Entry 7O0V (electron microscopy, 2.50 A resolution); this record covers chains C and L of the 86 polymer chains in the assembly.

[Chain C]
Protein: MULTIHEME_CYTC domain-containing protein
Source organism: Gemmatimonas phototrophica
UniProtKB: A0A143BHR6 (A0A143BHR6_9BACT); residues 1-354 here = UniProt positions 1-354
Amino-acid sequence (354 residues; each row starts with the number of its first residue):
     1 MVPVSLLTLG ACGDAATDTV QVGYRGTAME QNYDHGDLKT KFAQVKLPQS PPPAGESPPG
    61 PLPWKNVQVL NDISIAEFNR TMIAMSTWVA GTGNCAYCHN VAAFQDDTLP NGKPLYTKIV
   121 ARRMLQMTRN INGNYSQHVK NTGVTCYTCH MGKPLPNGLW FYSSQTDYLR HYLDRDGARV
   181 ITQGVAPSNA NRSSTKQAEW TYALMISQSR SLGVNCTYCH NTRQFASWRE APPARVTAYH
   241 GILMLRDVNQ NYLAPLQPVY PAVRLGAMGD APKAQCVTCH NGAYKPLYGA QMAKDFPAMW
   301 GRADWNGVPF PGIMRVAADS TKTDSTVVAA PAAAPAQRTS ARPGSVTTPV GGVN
Not modelled in the structure: 1-14, 314-354
Covalently attached groups: heme c (HEC) linked to C95, C98, C146, C149, C216, C219, C276, C279; alpha-D-mannopyranose (MAN) linked to T108
Metal / ion sites: heme c Fe (4 sites), coordinated by M82, H99, M124, H138, H150, M205, H220, H280
Ligand contacts:
  - heme c (HEC), molecule 1: W64, K65, N66, V67, Q68, V69, L70, F78, M82, I83, M85, S86, V89, A90, N94, H99, F104, Q105, K118, A121, R122, L125
  - heme c (HEC), molecule 2: M85, V89, Y97, Y116, T117, V120, A121, M124, L125, M127, T128, I131, V144, T145, H150, P154, L155, P156, L159, L253, Y260, R264, P272, A274, T278, M299
  - heme c (HEC), molecule 3: I131, H138, V139, K140, T142, G143, V144, Y172, Q208, L212, Y218, A234, T237, A238, G241, I242, M244, L245, Q275, H280, Y284, K285, P286
  - heme c (HEC), molecule 4: H171, A178, R179, V180, I181, T201, Y202, M205, I206, Q208, S209, L212, V214, N215, H220, F225, A226, R235, A238, Y239, I242
  - alpha-D-mannopyranose / alpha-L-rhamnopyranose / V75: D106, L109, P110, N111, G112

[Chain L]
Protein: Photosynthetic reaction center L subunit
Source organism: Gemmatimonas phototrophica
UniProtKB: A0A143BHR2 (A0A143BHR2_9BACT); residues 0-273 here correspond to UniProt positions 1-274 (UniProt number = residue number + 1)
Amino-acid sequence (274 residues; numbered 0 to 273; the number before each row is that of its first residue; numbering starts at 0):
     0 MAMLSFEKKY RVRGGTLIGG DLFDFWFGPF YVGFFGVTTI FFVTLGTLLC VWGAAMGPTW
    60 NLWQINIAPP DLKYGLGLAP LREGGLWQII TLCALGAFGS WALRQAEIAR KLGMGMHIPW
   120 AYGGAILAYT TLVVIRPFLL GAWGHGFPYG IFSHLDWVSN VGYQYLHFHY NPAHMIAVTF
   180 FFTNCLALAM HGSLILSVTN PPKGTPTGTS EQENVFFRDL LGYSIGAIGI HRLGLFLAVG
   240 AAVWSAICIV ISGPFWTQGW PEWWNWWLNL PIWK
Not modelled in the structure: 0
Metal / ion sites: Fe ion: H190, H230 (shared with 3 residues of chain M)
Ligand contacts:
  - 0V9 ((19R,22S)-25-amino-22-hydroxy-22-oxido-16-oxo-17,21,23-trioxa-22lambda~5~-phosphapentacosan-19-yl (9Z)-hexadec-9-enoate): N60, L61, W62, Q63
  - bacteriochlorophyll a (BCL), molecule 1: T46, C49, F97, Y128, L131, F146, I150, F151, H153, L154, W156, V157
  - bacteriochlorophyll a (BCL), molecule 2: F97, Y121, A124, I125, A127, Y128, L131, W156, V157, S158, V160, G161, Y162, F167, H168, H173, A176, V177, F180, F181, A241, S244, A245, C247, I248
  - bacteriochlorophyll a (BCL), molecule 3: V157, Y162, H168, F181
  - bacteriochlorophyll a (BCL), molecule 4: H168, H173, M174, V177, T178, F181, T182, L185
  - bacteriopheophytin a (BPH), molecule 1: F41, V42, G45, T46, C49, I89, C92, A93, A96, F97, W100, Q104, I117, A120, Y121, G123, A124, Y128, F146, P147, Y148, G149, I150, H153, F180, A237, V238, A241
  - bacteriopheophytin a (BPH), molecule 2: F181, C184, L185, A188, M189, L219, L220
  - tetramyristoyl-cardiolipin (CD4; (2R,5R,11R,14R)-5,8,11-trihydroxy-5,11-dioxido-17-oxo-2,14-bis(tetradecanoyloxy)-4,6,10,12,16-pentaoxa-5,11-diphosphatriacont-1-yl tetradecanoate), molecule 1: A1, G27, P28, F29
  - tetramyristoyl-cardiolipin (CD4), molecule 2: F24, F26, G27, F29, V36, I39, F40, V42, T43, T46
  - tetramyristoyl-cardiolipin (CD4), molecule 3: N199, P200, P201
  - menaquinone 8 (MQ8), molecule 1: F26, F29, Y30, V31, G35, T38, I39, V42, T43, W100, R103
  - menaquinone 8 (MQ8), molecule 2: F33, V36, F40, F41, L44, L91, L94, G95, G98, W119, G122, G123, I125, L126, T129
  - menaquinone 8 (MQ8), molecule 3: P270, I271, W272
  - phosphatidylglycerol (PGW; (1R)-2-{[(S)-{[(2S)-2,3-dihydroxypropyl]oxy}(hydroxy)phosphoryl]oxy}-1-[(hexadecanoyloxy)methyl]ethyl (9Z)-octadec-9-enoate): N60, L61, W62, F151
  - V7B ([(2S)-3-[(2R,3R,4R,5S,6R)-6-(hydroxymethyl)-5-[(2R,3R,4S,5S,6R)-6-(hydroxymethyl)-3,4,5-tris(oxidanyl)oxan-2-yl]oxy-3,4-bis(oxidanyl)oxan-2-yl]oxy-2-(12-methyltridecanoyloxy)propyl] 12-methyltridecanoate): T46, L47, C49, V50, A53, P57, T58, W59, N60, L61, I64, I66, Y148, I150

[Chain C / chain L interface]
Pairs across the interface - 48 pairs, chain C then chain L:
  T17(C) - G252(L)  hydrogen bond (side chain-backbone)
  T17(C) - P253(L)
  T17(C) - T256(L)
  T19(C) - L71(L)
  T19(C) - H144(L)
  Q21(C) - D70(L)  hydrogen bond
  Q21(C) - L71(L)  hydrogen bond (side chain-backbone)
  R25(C) - A67(L)  hydrogen bond (side chain-backbone)
  R25(C) - P68(L)  hydrogen bond (side chain-backbone)
  R25(C) - D70(L)
  R25(C) - R81(L)
  R25(C) - E82(L)  hydrogen bond (side chain-backbone)
  R25(C) - G83(L)
  G26(C) - P68(L)
  G26(C) - P147(L)
  G26(C) - W156(L)
  T27(C) - D155(L)
  T27(C) - W156(L)
  T27(C) - N159(L)  hydrogen bond (backbone-side chain)
  A28(C) - W156(L)
  A28(C) - N159(L)
  A28(C) - V160(L)  hydrophobic
  A28(C) - Q163(L)  hydrogen bond (backbone-side chain)
  M29(C) - N159(L)
  E30(C) - L71(L)
  E30(C) - H144(L)  salt bridge
  E30(C) - Q163(L)  hydrogen bond
  N32(C) - Q163(L)  hydrogen bond
  N32(C) - Y164(L)
  D34(C) - T256(L)
  Y202(C) - Y162(L)
  Y202(C) - L165(L)  hydrogen bond (side chain-backbone)
  Y202(C) - H166(L)
  S209(C) - L165(L)
  R210(C) - P260(L)
  R210(C) - E261(L)  salt bridge
  N215(C) - Y162(L)
  N215(C) - Q163(L)
  N215(C) - L165(L)
  C216(C) - Y162(L)
  T217(C) - N159(L)
  N221(C) - N159(L)  hydrogen bond
  T222(C) - S158(L)  hydrogen bond
  T222(C) - N159(L)  hydrogen bond
  T222(C) - Y162(L)
  R223(C) - D155(L)  salt bridge
  R223(C) - S158(L)
  F225(C) - Y162(L)  hydrophobic
Interface residues without a listed pair, chain C (24 interface residues in all): A15, I206, V214
Interface residues without a listed pair, chain L (27 interface residues in all): P69, L139, G143

[Overview]
The interface between chain C and chain L involves 24 residues on one side and 27 on the other; the contacts
include 14 hydrogen bonds and 3 salt bridges. Polar pairs include E30(C)-H144(L), R210(C)-E261(L) and
R223(C)-D155(L). Ligands of chain C: alpha-D-mannopyranose / alpha-L-rhamnopyranose / V75.
Here chain C is MULTIHEME_CYTC domain-containing protein and chain L is Photosynthetic reaction center L
subunit, both from Gemmatimonas phototrophica. Entry 7O0V (Cryo-EM structure (model_2a) of the RC-dLH complex
from Gemmatimonas phototrophica at 2.5 A) was determined by electron microscopy (same publication as 7O0U,
7O0W and 7O0X).
